PDB entry 5YUS | X-ray diffraction, 1.94 A resolution | chains F and H of the 3 polymer chains in the assembly

[Chain F]
Name: DNA polymerase IV
From: Escherichia coli K-12
Notes: EC 2.7.7.7
UniProt: Q47155 (DPO4_ECOLI); residues 2-351 here = UniProt positions 2-351
Sequence (352 residues; row label = number of the first residue in the row; numbering starts at 0):
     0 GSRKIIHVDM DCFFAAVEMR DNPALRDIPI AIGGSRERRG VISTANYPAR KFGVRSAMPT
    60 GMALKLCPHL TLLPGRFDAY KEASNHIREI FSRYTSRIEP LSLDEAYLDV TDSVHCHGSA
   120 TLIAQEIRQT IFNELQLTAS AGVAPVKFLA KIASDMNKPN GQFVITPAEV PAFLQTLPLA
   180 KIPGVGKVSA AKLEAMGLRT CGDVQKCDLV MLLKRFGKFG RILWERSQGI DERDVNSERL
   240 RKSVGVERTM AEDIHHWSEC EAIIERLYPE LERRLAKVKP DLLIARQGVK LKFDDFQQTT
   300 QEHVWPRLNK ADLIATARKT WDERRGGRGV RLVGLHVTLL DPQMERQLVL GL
Disordered / not traced: 342-351
Differences from the reference sequence: expression tag (0-1)
Metal / ion sites: Mg2+ site 1: Asp-8, Met-9, Asp-103 (together with dTTP); Mg2+ site 2: Asp-103, Glu-104 (together with dTTP) (shared with DC873(H) of chain H)
Ligand contacts: dTTP (TTP): Asp-8, Met-9, Asp-10, Cys-11, Phe-12, Phe-13, Ser-42, Thr-43, Arg-49, Ser-55, Ala-56, Asp-103, Glu-104, Lys-157
What the authors report for this chain:
  - mutagenesis - R49A: abolished catalytic activity

[Chain H]
Molecule: DTN
Sequence (18 nucleotides; each row starts with the number of its first residue):
   856 TCTAGGGTCC TAGGACCC
Disordered / not traced: 856-859
Metal / ion sites: Mg2+: DC873 (together with dTTP) (shared with Asp-103(F), Glu-104(F) of chain F)

[How chain F and chain H interact]
Residue-residue contacts - 27 pairs, chain F then chain H:
  Ser-101(F) / DC873(H)  hydrogen bond to the phosphate
  Asp-103(F) / DC873(H)  phosphate contact
  Glu-104(F) / DC873(H)  phosphate contact
  Lys-150(F) / DC873(H)  salt bridge to the phosphate
  Ile-181(F) / DC872(H)  phosphate contact
  Pro-182(F) / DC872(H)  phosphate contact
  Gly-183(F) / DC871(H)  sugar contact
  Gly-183(F) / DC872(H)  hydrogen bond to the phosphate
  Val-184(F) / DC872(H)  phosphate contact
  Gly-185(F) / DC871(H)  hydrogen bond to the phosphate
  Gly-185(F) / DC872(H)  phosphate contact
  Lys-186(F) / DC871(H)  hydrogen bond to the phosphate
  Val-187(F) / DA870(H)  phosphate contact
  Val-187(F) / DC871(H)  hydrogen bond to the phosphate
  Ser-188(F) / DA870(H)  phosphate contact
  Ser-188(F) / DC871(H)  hydrogen bond to the phosphate
  Arg-285(F) / DC865(H)  sugar contact
  Arg-285(F) / DT866(H)  salt bridge to the phosphate
  Thr-298(F) / DG868(H)  hydrogen bond to the phosphate
  Thr-299(F) / DA867(H)  sugar contact
  Thr-299(F) / DG868(H)  hydrogen bond to the phosphate
  Gln-300(F) / DA867(H)  phosphate contact
  Glu-301(F) / DT866(H)  sugar contact
  Glu-301(F) / DA867(H)  hydrogen bond to the phosphate
  His-302(F) / DT866(H)  phosphate contact
  Val-303(F) / DT866(H)  hydrogen bond to the phosphate
  Arg-323(F) / DG868(H)  salt bridge to the phosphate
Interface residues without a listed pair, chain F (21 interface residues in all): Gln-297
Interface residues without a listed pair, chain H (9 interface residues in all): DG869

[Summary]
Chain F and chain H form an interface of 21 and 9 residues respectively; the contacts include 10 hydrogen
bonds and 3 salt bridges. Polar pairs include Ser-101(F)/DC873(H), Gly-183(F)/DC872(H) and
Gly-185(F)/DC871(H). Ligands of chain F: dTTP. The Mg2+ site 1 is built by Asp-8(F), Met-9(F) and Asp-103(F).
From the paper: R49A of chain F abolishes catalytic activity.
Chain F is DNA polymerase IV (Escherichia coli K-12) and chain H is DTN; the structure, DNA polymerase IV -
DNA ternary complex 2, was determined by X-ray diffraction (same publication as 5YUR, 5YUT, 5YUU, 5YUV, 5YUW,
5YUX and 10 further entries).
